PDB entry 7KS9 | electron microscopy, 4.75 A resolution (low resolution: residue-level contacts below are approximate; hydrogen-bond / salt-bridge calls are withheld) | chains A and C of the 5 polymer chains in the assembly

== Chain A (and C) ==
Molecule: Spike glycoprotein
Source organism: Severe acute respiratory syndrome coronavirus 2
Notes: chain C of this document is another copy of the same molecule, construct and numbering; everything in this record applies to it too
UniProtKB: P0DTC2 (SPIKE_SARS2); residue numbers follow UniProt; this construct covers 1-1208
Amino-acid sequence (1288 residues; each row starts with the number of its first residue):
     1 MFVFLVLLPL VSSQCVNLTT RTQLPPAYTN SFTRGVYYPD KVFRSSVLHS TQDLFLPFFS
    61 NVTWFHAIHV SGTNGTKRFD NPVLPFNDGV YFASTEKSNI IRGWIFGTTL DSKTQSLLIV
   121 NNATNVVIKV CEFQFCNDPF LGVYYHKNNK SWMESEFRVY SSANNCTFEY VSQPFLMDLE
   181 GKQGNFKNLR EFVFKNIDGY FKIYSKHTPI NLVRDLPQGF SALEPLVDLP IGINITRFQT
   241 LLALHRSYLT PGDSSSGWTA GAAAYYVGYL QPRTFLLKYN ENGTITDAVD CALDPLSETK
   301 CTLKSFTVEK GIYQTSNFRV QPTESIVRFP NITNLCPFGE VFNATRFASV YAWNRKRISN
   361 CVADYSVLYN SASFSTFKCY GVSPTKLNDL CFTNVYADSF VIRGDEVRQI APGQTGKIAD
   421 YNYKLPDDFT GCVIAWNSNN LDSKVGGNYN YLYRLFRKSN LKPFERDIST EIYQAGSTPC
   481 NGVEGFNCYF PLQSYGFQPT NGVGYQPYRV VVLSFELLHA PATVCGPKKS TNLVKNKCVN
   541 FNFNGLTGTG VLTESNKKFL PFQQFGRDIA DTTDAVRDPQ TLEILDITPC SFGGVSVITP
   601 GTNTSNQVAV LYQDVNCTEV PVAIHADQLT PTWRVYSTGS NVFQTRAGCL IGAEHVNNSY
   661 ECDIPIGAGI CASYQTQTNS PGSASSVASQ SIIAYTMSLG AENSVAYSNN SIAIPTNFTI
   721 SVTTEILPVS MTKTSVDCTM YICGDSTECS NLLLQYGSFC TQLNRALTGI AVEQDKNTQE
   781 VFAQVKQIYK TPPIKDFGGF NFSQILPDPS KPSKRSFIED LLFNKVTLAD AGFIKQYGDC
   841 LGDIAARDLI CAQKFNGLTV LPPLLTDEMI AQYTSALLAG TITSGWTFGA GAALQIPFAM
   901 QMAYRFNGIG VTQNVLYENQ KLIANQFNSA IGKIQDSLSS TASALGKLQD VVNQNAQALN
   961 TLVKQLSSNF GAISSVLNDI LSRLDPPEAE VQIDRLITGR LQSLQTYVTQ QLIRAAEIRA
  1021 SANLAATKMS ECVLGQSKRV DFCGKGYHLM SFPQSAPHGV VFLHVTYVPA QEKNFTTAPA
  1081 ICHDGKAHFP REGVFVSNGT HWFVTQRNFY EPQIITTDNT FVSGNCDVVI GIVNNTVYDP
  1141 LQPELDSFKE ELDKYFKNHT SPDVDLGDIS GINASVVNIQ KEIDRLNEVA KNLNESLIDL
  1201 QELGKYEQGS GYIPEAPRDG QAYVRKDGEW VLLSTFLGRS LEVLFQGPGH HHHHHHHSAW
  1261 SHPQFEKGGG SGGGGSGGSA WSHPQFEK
Disordered / not traced: 1-26, 70-81, 114-115, 144-165, 173-185, 243-262, 621-640, 677-689, 828-854, 1148-1288 (chain C: 1-26, 67-80, 144-164, 173-185, 243-263, 621-640, 677-689, 828-855, 1148-1288)
Construct notes: engineered mutation Gly-682 (Arg in P0DTC2), Ser-683 (Arg in P0DTC2), Ser-685 (Arg in P0DTC2), Pro-986 (Lys in P0DTC2), Pro-987 (Val in P0DTC2); expression tag (1209-1288)
UniProt features mapped onto this chain:
  - region: Asn-280 to Cys-301 (Putative superantigen), Arg-403 to Asp-405 (Integrin-binding motif), Asn-448 to Phe-456 (Immunodominant HLA epitope recognized by the CD8+), Pro-681, Ala-684 (Putative superantigen), Ser-816 to Tyr-837 (Fusion peptide 1), Lys-835 to Phe-855 (Fusion peptide 2), Asp-1163 to Glu-1202 (Heptad repeat 2)
  - site: Arg-815, Ser-816 (Cleavage)
  - glycosylation: Asn-17 (N-linked (GlcNAc...) (complex) asparagine), Asn-61 (N-linked (GlcNAc...) (hybrid) asparagine), Asn-74 (N-linked (GlcNAc...) (complex) asparagine), Asn-122 (N-linked (GlcNAc...) (hybrid) asparagine), Asn-149 (N-linked (GlcNAc...) (complex) asparagine), Asn-165 (N-linked (GlcNAc...) (complex) asparagine), Asn-234 (N-linked (GlcNAc...) (high mannose) asparagine), Asn-282 (N-linked (GlcNAc...) (complex) asparagine), Thr-323 (O-linked (GalNAc) threonine), Ser-325 (O-linked (HexNAc...) serine), Asn-331 (N-linked (GlcNAc...) (complex) asparagine), Asn-343 (N-linked (GlcNAc...) (complex) asparagine), Asn-603 (N-linked (GlcNAc...) (hybrid) asparagine), Asn-616 (N-linked (GlcNAc...) (complex) asparagine), Asn-657 (N-linked (GlcNAc...) (complex) asparagine), Thr-676 (O-linked (GlcNAc...) threonine), Thr-678 (O-linked (GlcNAc...) threonine), Asn-709 (N-linked (GlcNAc...) (high mannose) asparagine), Asn-717 (N-linked (GlcNAc...) (hybrid) asparagine), Asn-801 (N-linked (GlcNAc...) (hybrid) asparagine) and 6 more in UniProt
  - natural variant: Leu-5 (L5F: In strain: Iota/B.1.526), Ser-13 (S13I: In strain: Epsilon/B.1.427/B.1.429), Leu-18 (L18F: In strain: Beta/B.1.351, Gamma/P.1 and 1 more), Thr-19 (T19I: In strain: Omicron/BQ.1.1, Omicron/XBB.1.5 and 1 more; T19R: In strain: Delta/B.1.617.2, Omicron/BA.2 and 4 more), Thr-20 (T20N: In strain: Gamma/P.1), Leu-24 to Ala-27 (sequence variant, change not given here; In strain: Omicron/BA.2, Omicron/BA.2.12.1 and 6 more), Pro-26 (P26S: In strain: Gamma/P.1), Gln-52 (Q52H: In strain: Omicron/EG.5.1), Ala-67 (A67V: In strain: Eta/B.1.525, Omicron/BA.1), His-69 to Val-70 (deletion: In strain: Alpha/B.1.1.7, Eta/B.1.525 and 5 more), Gly-75 (G75V: In strain: Lambda/C.37), Thr-76 (T76I: In strain: Lambda/C.37), 82 further natural variant entries in UniProt
  - mutagenesis: His-69 to Val-70 (Increased incorporation of cleaved spike into virions), Asn-121 (N121Q: Partial loss of biliverdin affinity), Arg-190 (R190K: Partial loss of biliverdin affinity), Asn-234 (N234Q: Increased resistance to neutralizing antibodies), Asn-331 (N331Q: Reduced viral infectivity), Asn-343 (N343Q: Reduced viral infectivity), Leu-452 (L452R: Increased resistance to neutralizing antibodies. Decreases HLA binding to NF9 epitope. Increased binding affinity to human ACE2), Tyr-453 (Y453F: Decreased HLA binding to NF9 epitope. Increased binding affinity to human ACE2), Ala-475 (A475V: Increased resistance to neutralizing antibodies), Val-483 (V483A: Increased resistance to neutralizing antibodies), Glu-484 (E484D: Increased replication in human TMEM106B overexpressing cells), Phe-490 (F490L: Increased resistance to neutralizing antibodies and human covalescent sera neutralization), 12 further mutagenesis entries in UniProt
Disulfides: Cys-131/Cys-166, Cys-291/Cys-301, Cys-336/Cys-361, Cys-379/Cys-432, Cys-391/Cys-525, Cys-480/Cys-488, Cys-538/Cys-590, Cys-617/Cys-649, Cys-662/Cys-671, Cys-738/Cys-760, Cys-743/Cys-749, Cys-1032/Cys-1043, Cys-1082/Cys-1126
Covalent attachments: N-acetylglucosamine (NAG) linked to Asn-61, Asn-122, Asn-234, Asn-282, Asn-331, Asn-343, Asn-603, Asn-616, Asn-657, Asn-709, Asn-717, Asn-801, Asn-1074, Asn-1098, Asn-1134

== Chain A / chain C interface ==
Residue-residue contacts (147; chain A residue first):
  Lys-41(A) / Leu-518(C)
  Lys-41(A) / His-519(C)
  Lys-41(A) / Ala-520(C)
  Lys-41(A) / Phe-562(C)
  Lys-41(A) / Gln-563(C)
  Lys-41(A) / Gln-564(C)
  Val-42(A) / Gln-563(C)
  Val-42(A) / Phe-565(C)
  Val-42(A) / Gly-566(C)
  Val-42(A) / Arg-567(C)
  Phe-43(A) / Lys-558(C)
  Phe-43(A) / Phe-559(C)
  Phe-43(A) / Gln-563(C)
  Phe-43(A) / Phe-565(C)
  Phe-43(A) / Gly-566(C)
  Phe-43(A) / Arg-567(C)
  Ser-45(A) / Lys-557(C)
  Tyr-200(A) / Tyr-396(C)
  Tyr-200(A) / Glu-516(C)
  Glu-224(A) / Phe-562(C)
  Pro-225(A) / Phe-562(C)
  Pro-230(A) / Arg-357(C)
  Pro-230(A) / Tyr-396(C)
  Tyr-369(A) / Thr-415(C)
  Ala-372(A) / Lys-417(C)
  Gly-413(A) / Pro-987(C)
  Asp-427(A) / Pro-987(C)
  Asp-737(A) / Asn-317(C)
  Met-740(A) / Arg-319(C)
  Gln-755(A) / Ser-968(C)
  Gln-755(A) / Asn-969(C)
  Gln-755(A) / Phe-970(C)
  Gln-755(A) / Gly-971(C)
  Tyr-756(A) / Gln-965(C)
  Tyr-756(A) / Phe-970(C)
  Gly-757(A) / Gln-965(C)
  Gly-757(A) / Ser-968(C)
  Ser-758(A) / Gln-965(C)
  Phe-759(A) / Gln-965(C)
  Phe-759(A) / Phe-970(C)
  Phe-759(A) / Gly-999(C)
  Phe-759(A) / Ser-1003(C)
  Arg-765(A) / Thr-961(C)
  Thr-768(A) / Gln-314(C)
  Lys-786(A) / Gly-700(C)
  Lys-786(A) / Ala-701(C)
  Gln-787(A) / Ala-701(C)
  Gln-787(A) / Asn-703(C)
  Ile-788(A) / Leu-699(C)
  Ile-788(A) / Gly-700(C)
  Ile-788(A) / Ala-701(C)
  Ile-788(A) / Glu-702(C)
  Ile-788(A) / Asn-703(C)
  Tyr-789(A) / Asn-703(C)
  Lys-790(A) / Glu-702(C)
  Lys-790(A) / Val-705(C)
  Pro-792(A) / Tyr-707(C)
  Asp-796(A) / Tyr-707(C)
  Phe-797(A) / Tyr-707(C)
  Phe-855(A) / Pro-589(C)
  Asn-856(A) / Ala-570(C)
  Asn-856(A) / Thr-572(C)
  Gly-857(A) / Phe-592(C)
  Pro-862(A) / Ala-647(C)
  Pro-863(A) / Ala-668(C)
  Leu-864(A) / Pro-665(C)
  Leu-864(A) / Gly-667(C)
  Leu-864(A) / Ala-668(C)
  Leu-864(A) / Gly-669(C)
  Leu-864(A) / Ile-670(C)
  Leu-865(A) / Met-697(C)
  Thr-866(A) / Ala-668(C)
  Met-869(A) / Gly-669(C)
  Met-869(A) / Leu-699(C)
  Gln-872(A) / Leu-699(C)
  Tyr-873(A) / Leu-699(C)
  Thr-883(A) / Val-705(C)
  Thr-883(A) / Tyr-707(C)
  Trp-886(A) / Tyr-1047(C)
  Ala-890(A) / Gly-1046(C)
  Ala-890(A) / Tyr-1047(C)
  Ala-892(A) / Glu-1072(C)
  Leu-894(A) / Ala-713(C)
  Leu-894(A) / Glu-1072(C)
  Gln-895(A) / Val-705(C)
  Gln-895(A) / Ala-706(C)
  Gln-895(A) / Ile-712(C)
  Gln-895(A) / Ala-713(C)
  Gln-895(A) / Asn-1074(C)
  Ile-896(A) / Tyr-707(C)
  Ile-896(A) / Ile-712(C)
  Pro-897(A) / Tyr-707(C)
  Pro-897(A) / Ser-708(C)
  Pro-897(A) / Asn-709(C)
  Pro-897(A) / Asn-710(C)
  Pro-897(A) / Ser-711(C)
  Phe-898(A) / Tyr-707(C)
  Met-900(A) / Thr-1077(C)
  Met-900(A) / Pro-1079(C)
  Tyr-904(A) / Val-1094(C)
  Tyr-904(A) / Arg-1107(C)
  Thr-912(A) / Phe-1121(C)
  Gln-913(A) / Phe-1089(C)
  Gln-913(A) / Pro-1090(C)
  Gln-913(A) / Phe-1121(C)
  Asn-914(A) / Phe-1089(C)
  Asn-914(A) / Ser-1123(C)
  Tyr-917(A) / Pro-1079(C)
  Tyr-917(A) / Phe-1089(C)
  Tyr-917(A) / Val-1128(C)
  Glu-918(A) / Ser-1123(C)
  Glu-918(A) / Val-1128(C)
  Gln-920(A) / Ile-1130(C)
  Val-963(A) / Ile-569(C)
  Val-963(A) / Ala-570(C)
  Lys-964(A) / Ile-569(C)
  Leu-966(A) / Ala-570(C)
  Leu-966(A) / Asp-571(C)
  Ser-967(A) / Asp-571(C)
  Ser-975(A) / Asp-571(C)
  Val-976(A) / Asp-571(C)
  Asn-978(A) / Thr-547(C)
  Asn-978(A) / Gly-548(C)
  Leu-981(A) / Lys-386(C)
  Ser-982(A) / Lys-386(C)
  Ser-982(A) / Leu-390(C)
  Ser-982(A) / Thr-547(C)
  Arg-983(A) / Gly-381(C)
  Arg-983(A) / Val-382(C)
  Arg-983(A) / Ser-383(C)
  Arg-983(A) / Lys-386(C)
  Arg-983(A) / Leu-517(C)
  Leu-984(A) / Gly-381(C)
  Leu-984(A) / Val-382(C)
  Leu-984(A) / Ser-383(C)
  Leu-984(A) / Lys-386(C)
  Asp-985(A) / Ser-383(C)
  Asp-985(A) / Thr-385(C)
  Glu-988(A) / Ser-383(C)
  Gln-1005(A) / Gln-1002(C)
  Leu-1012(A) / Ile-1013(C)
  Arg-1019(A) / Glu-1017(C)
  Thr-1027(A) / Arg-1039(C)
  Ser-1030(A) / Val-1040(C)
  Glu-1031(A) / Arg-1039(C)
  Leu-1034(A) / Asp-1041(C)
  Leu-1141(A) / Leu-1141(C)
Other interface residues (no listed pair), chain A (96 interface residues in all): Tyr-38, Asp-40, Arg-44, Asp-228, Asn-282, Asp-745, Gln-762, Leu-861, Ile-882, Thr-887, Gly-889, Asn-907, Ile-973, Ile-1013, Gly-1035, Arg-1039, Glu-1144, Leu-1145
Other interface residues (no listed pair), chain C (105 interface residues in all): Arg-355, Gly-416, Gly-545, Leu-560, Gln-613, Arg-646, Ile-666, Cys-671, Ser-704, Ile-714, Pro-715, Gln-957, Thr-1006, Gln-1010, Lys-1045, Ala-1078, Gly-1124, Val-1129, Leu-1145

== Overview ==
Chain A and chain C form an interface of 96 and 105 residues respectively. Covalently linked
N-acetylglucosamine: at Asn-61(A), Asn-122(A), Asn-234(A), Asn-282(A), Asn-331(A) and Asn-343(A) and 9 more.
Curated annotation (UniProt) lists 24 mutagenesis sites on chain A.
Chain A and chain C are both Spike glycoprotein (Severe acute respiratory syndrome coronavirus 2); the
structure, Cryo-EM structure of prefusion SARS-CoV-2 spike glycoprotein in complex with 910-30 Fab, was
determined by electron microscopy.
